Entry 7QSY (X-ray diffraction, 2.10 A resolution); this record covers chains F and G of the 8 polymer chains in the assembly.

== Chain F ==
Molecule: RubisCO small subunit
Organism: synthetic construct
Amino-acid sequence (99 residues; each row starts with the number of its first residue):
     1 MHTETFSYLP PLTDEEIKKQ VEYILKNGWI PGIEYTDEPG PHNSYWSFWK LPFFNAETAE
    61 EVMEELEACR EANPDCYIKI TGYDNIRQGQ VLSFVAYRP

== Chain G ==
Molecule: RubisCO large subunit
Organism: synthetic construct
Amino-acid sequence (457 residues; each row starts with the number of its first residue):
     1 MARAQYEAGV RPYRETYYDP DYEPKDTDLL CAFRITPKPG VPMEEAAAAV AAESSTGTWT
    61 EVWSNLLTDL ERYKARCYRI EGDVAYIAYP LDLFEEGSIV NIMSSIVGNV FGFKAVQALR
   121 LEDMRIPVAY LKTFPGPPTG IQVERDRLNK YGRPLLGGTI KPKLGLSAKE YARVVYECLR
   181 GGLDTTKDDE NLNSQPFNRW RDRFLYVMEA VRKAEAETGE RKGHWLNVTA GSTEEMLKRA
   241 EFAAELGSRY IMVDFLTAGF AAFASVRRRA EELGLMLHCH RAMHAVFDRQ PNHGIHFRVL
   301 AKWLRMVGGD HVHTGTVVGK LEGDRAETLG IADLLREDYV PADPGRGLFF DQDWAGLKPV
   361 FPVASGGIHV WHVPDLVSIF GDDAFFLFGG GTHGHPRGSR AGATANRVAV EAVVQARNEG
   421 RDILAEGREI LEEAARSCPE LREAMELWGD VKFEVEA
Not modelled in the structure: 1-5, 456-457
Modified / non-standard residues: Lys187 (lysine nz-carboxylic acid; KCX)
Bound ions: Mg2+: Lys187, Asp189, Glu190 (together with 2-carboxyarabinitol-1,5-diphosphate)
Small-molecule neighbours:
  - 2-carboxyarabinitol-1,5-diphosphate (CAP), molecule 1: Glu53, Thr58, Trp59, Asn109
  - 2-carboxyarabinitol-1,5-diphosphate (CAP), molecule 2: Thr159, Lys161, Lys163, Lys187, Asp189, Glu190, His280, Arg281, His284, His313, Gly315, Lys320, Leu321, Ser365, Gly366, Gly367, Leu387, Phe388, Gly389, Gly390

== How chain F and chain G interact ==
Contacting residue pairs (17; chain F residue first):
  Glu34(F) with Arg173(G), salt bridge
  Asn43(F) with Lys213(G)
  Ser44(F) with Lys169(G), hydrogen bond (backbone-side chain); Glu209(G), hydrogen bond
  Tyr45(F) with Lys169(G); Ala172(G); Arg173(G); Tyr206(G), hydrogen bond (side chain-backbone); Glu209(G); Lys213(G)
  Trp46(F) with Arg173(G), hydrogen bond (backbone-side chain)
  Phe48(F) with Arg173(G); Glu177(G)
  Tyr83(F) with Glu170(G)
  Gln88(F) with Gly165(G); Ser167(G)
  Gln90(F) with Glu170(G), hydrogen bond
Interface residues without a listed pair, chain F (10 interface residues in all): Leu51
Interface residues without a listed pair, chain G (15 interface residues in all): Tyr176, Phe197, Ala210, Arg397, Gly398

== Summary ==
Chain F and chain G form an interface of 10 and 15 residues respectively, with 5 hydrogen bonds and 1 salt
bridge. Polar contacts include Glu34(F)-Arg173(G), Ser44(F)-Lys169(G) and Ser44(F)-Glu209(G). Bound to chain
G: 2-carboxyarabinitol-1,5-diphosphate. Lys187(G), Asp189(G) and Glu190(G) form the Mg2+ site.
Here chain F is RubisCO small subunit and chain G is RubisCO large subunit, both from synthetic construct.
Entry 7QSY (Non-obligately L8S8-complex forming RubisCO derived from ancestral sequence reconstruction and
rational engineering in L8S8 complex) was determined by X-ray diffraction (same publication as 7QSW and 7QT1).
